PDB entry 1Z9O | X-ray diffraction, 1.90 A resolution | chains A and B of the 12 polymer chains in the assembly

Chain A (and B):
Protein: Vesicle-associated membrane protein-associated protein A
Source organism: Rattus norvegicus
Notes: chain B of this document is another copy of the same molecule, construct and numbering; everything in this record applies to it too
Amino-acid sequence (128 residues; each row starts with the number of its first residue; numbers below 1 keep their minus sign (Gly-2 is residue -2)):
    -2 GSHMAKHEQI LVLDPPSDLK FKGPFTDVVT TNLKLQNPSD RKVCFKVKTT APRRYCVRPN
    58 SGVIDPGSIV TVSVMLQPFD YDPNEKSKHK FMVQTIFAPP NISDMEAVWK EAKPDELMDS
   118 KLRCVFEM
Disordered / not traced: -2 to 4, 98-99
Differences from the reference sequence: cloning artifact (-2 to 0)
Reported in the primary citation:
  - mutagenesis - K87D/M89D: abolished binding to Oxysterol binding protein
  - mutagenesis - K87D/M89D: unchanged stability

Chain A / chain B interface:
Contacting residue pairs (14; chain A residue first):
  Val25(A) - Asn29(B)
  Thr27(A) - Thr27(B)
  Asn29(A) - Val25(B)
  Arg55(A) - Arg55(B)  hydrogen bond (side chain-backbone)
  Arg55(A) - Pro56(B)
  Arg55(A) - Thr68(B)  hydrogen bond (side chain-backbone)
  Arg55(A) - Ser70(B)
  Pro56(A) - Arg55(B)
  Thr68(A) - Arg55(B)  hydrogen bond (backbone-side chain)
  Val69(A) - Arg55(B)
  Ser70(A) - Arg55(B)
  Ser70(A) - Ser70(B)
  Ser70(A) - Met72(B)
  Met72(A) - Ser70(B)
Also at the interface, not in a pair above, chain B (10 interface residues in all): Asp24, Val69

Summary:
9 residues of chain A face 10 of chain B across their interface, with 3 hydrogen bonds. Polar contacts include
Arg55(A)-Arg55(B) and Arg55(A)-Thr68(B). From the paper: K87D/M89D of chain A abolish binding to Oxysterol
binding protein; K87D/M89D of chain A leave stability unchanged.
Both chains are Vesicle-associated membrane protein-associated protein A (Rattus norvegicus). Entry 1Z9O (1.9
Angstrom Crystal Structure of the Rat VAP-A MSP Homology Domain in Complex with the Rat ...) was determined by
X-ray diffraction (same publication as 1Z9L).
